Entry 8WHA (electron microscopy, 4.05 A resolution (low resolution: residue-level contacts below are approximate; hydrogen-bond / salt-bridge calls are withheld)); this record covers chains E and I of the 12 polymer chains in the assembly.

# Chain E
Protein: Histone H3.1
From: Arabidopsis thaliana
Reference sequence: P59226 (H31_ARATH); residues 0-135 here correspond to UniProt positions 1-136 (UniProt number = residue number + 1)
Chain sequence (136 residues; row label = number of the first residue in the row; numbering starts at 0):
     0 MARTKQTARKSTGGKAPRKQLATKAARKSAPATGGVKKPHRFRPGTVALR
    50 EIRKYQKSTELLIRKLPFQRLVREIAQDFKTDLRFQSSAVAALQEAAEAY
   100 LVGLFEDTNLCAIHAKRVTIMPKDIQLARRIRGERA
Unresolved in the structure: 0-37
Curated features (UniProtKB/Swiss-Prot):
  - site: Lys14 (Not N6-methylated), Lys27 (Not N6-acetylated), Ala31 (Recognition by ATXR5 and ATXR6), Lys36 (Not N6-acetylated)
  - modified residue: Lys4 (N6,N6,N6-trimethyllysine), Lys9 (N6,N6,N6-trimethyllysine), Ser10 (Phosphoserine), Thr11 (Phosphothreonine), Lys14 (N6-acetyllysine), Lys18 (N6-acetyllysine), Lys23 (N6-acetyllysine), Lys27 (N6,N6,N6-trimethyllysine), Ser28 (Phosphoserine), Lys36 (N6,N6,N6-trimethyllysine)

# Chain I
Molecule: sense strand (147-nt DNA)
Sequence (147 nucleotides; each row starts with the number of its first residue):
     1 ATCGAGAATCCCGGTGCCGAGGCCGCTCAATTGGTCGTAGACAGCTCTAG
    51 CACCGCTTAAACGCACGTACGCGCTGTCCCCCGCGTTTAACCGCCCAAGG
   101 GGATTACTCCCTAGTCTCCAGGCACGTGTCAGATATATACATCCGAT
Unresolved in the structure: 1-4, 147

# Chain E / chain I interface
Residue-residue contacts (18):
  Phe41(E) - DC143(I)
  Phe41(E) - DC144(I)
  Arg42(E) - DC144(I)
  Arg42(E) - DG145(I)
  Pro43(E) - DA69(I)
  Thr45(E) - DC144(I)
  Arg63(E) - DA61(I)
  Arg72(E) - DC51(I)
  Leu82(E) - DC51(I)
  Arg83(E) - DG50(I)
  Arg83(E) - DC51(I)
  Phe84(E) - DG50(I)
  Phe84(E) - DC51(I)
  Gln85(E) - DG50(I)
  Ser86(E) - DG50(I)
  Arg116(E) - DG71(I)
  Val117(E) - DG71(I)
  Thr118(E) - DG71(I)
Other interface residues (no listed pair), chain E (17 interface residues in all): Arg40, Lys115, Met120
Other interface residues (no listed pair), chain I (13 interface residues in all): DA60, DC66, DT68, DC70, DC72

# Summary
17 residues of chain E face 13 of chain I across their interface.
Chain E is Histone H3.1 (Arabidopsis thaliana) and chain I is sense strand (147-nt DNA); the structure,
Structure of DDM1-nucleosome complex in the ADP-BeFx state with DDM1 bound to SHL2 and SHL-2, was determined
by electron microscopy together with 8WH5, 8WH8, 8WH9 and 8WHB from the same study.
